8HPM - chains A and B of the 5 polymer chains in the assembly; structure by electron microscopy, 3.82 A resolution.

# Chain A
Protein: ABC sugar transporter, permease component
Organism: Mycolicibacterium smegmatis MC2 155
UniProt: I7G6S2 (I7G6S2_MYCS2); numbering as in UniProt (aligned over 1-305)
Amino-acid sequence (305 residues; row label = number of the first residue in the row):
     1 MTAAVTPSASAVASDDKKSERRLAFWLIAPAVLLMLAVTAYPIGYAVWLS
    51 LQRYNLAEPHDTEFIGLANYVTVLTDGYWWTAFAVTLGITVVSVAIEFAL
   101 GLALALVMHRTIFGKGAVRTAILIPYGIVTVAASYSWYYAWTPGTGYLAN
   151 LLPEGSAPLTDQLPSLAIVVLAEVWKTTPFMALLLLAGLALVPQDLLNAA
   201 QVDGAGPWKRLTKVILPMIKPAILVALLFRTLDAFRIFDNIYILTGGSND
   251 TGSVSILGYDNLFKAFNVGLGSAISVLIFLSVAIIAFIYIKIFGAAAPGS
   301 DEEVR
Disordered / not traced: 1-16, 299-305

# Chain B
Protein: ABC transporter, permease protein SugB
Organism: Mycolicibacterium smegmatis MC2 155
UniProt: A0R2C1 (A0R2C1_MYCS2); numbering as in UniProt (aligned over 1-278)
Amino-acid sequence (278 residues; each row starts with the number of its first residue):
     1 MADRVDARRATWWSVVNILVIVYALIPVLWILSLSLKPTSSVKDGKLIPT
    51 EITFANYKAIFSGDAFTSALFNSIGIGLITTIIAVVIGGMAAYAVARLQF
   101 PGKQLLIGVALLIAMFPHISLVTPIFNMWRGIGLFDTWPGLIIPYITFAL
   151 PLAIYTLSAFFREIPWDLEKAAKMDGATPAQAFRKVIAPLAAPGIVTAAI
   201 LVFIFAWNDLLLALSLTATQRAITAPVAIANFTGSSQFEEPTGSIAAGAM
   251 VITIPIIIFVLIFQRRIVAGLTSGAVKG
Disordered / not traced: 1-5, 277-278

# How chain A and chain B interact
Residue-residue contacts (102):
  A24(A) - L98(B)  hydrophobic
  F25(A) - F100(B)  hydrophobic
  L27(A) - M90(B)
  L27(A) - A94(B)  hydrophobic
  I28(A) - A94(B)  hydrophobic
  P30(A) - I87(B)  hydrophobic
  P30(A) - M90(B)  hydrophobic
  A31(A) - I87(B)
  L34(A) - I87(B)  hydrophobic
  L34(A) - L150(B)  hydrophobic
  M35(A) - A110(B)  hydrophobic
  M35(A) - L150(B)  hydrophobic
  M35(A) - P151(B)  hydrophobic
  V38(A) - I143(B)  hydrophobic
  V38(A) - T147(B)
  Y41(A) - M128(B)  hydrophobic
  Y41(A) - W129(B)
  P42(A) - P124(B)
  I43(A) - S120(B)
  Y45(A) - P124(B)
  Y45(A) - N127(B)  hydrogen bond (side chain-backbone)
  Y45(A) - M128(B)  hydrophobic
  A46(A) - P124(B)  hydrophobic
  L49(A) - N127(B)
  Y54(A) - N127(B)  hydrogen bond
  L56(A) - F126(B)  hydrophobic
  L56(A) - N127(B)
  L100(A) - Y23(B)
  L104(A) - V20(B)  hydrophobic
  V107(A) - W13(B)
  V107(A) - V16(B)  hydrophobic
  R110(A) - W13(B)
  T111(A) - W13(B)
  T111(A) - N17(B)  hydrogen bond
  I112(A) - A10(B)  hydrophobic
  I112(A) - W13(B)
  F113(A) - N17(B)
  G116(A) - Q264(B)
  R119(A) - V276(B)
  T120(A) - Q264(B)  hydrogen bond
  A121(A) - I21(B)  hydrophobic
  A121(A) - A24(B)
  L123(A) - I267(B)  hydrophobic
  I124(A) - L25(B)  hydrophobic
  I124(A) - I257(B)  hydrophobic
  G127(A) - I256(B)
  I128(A) - V28(B)  hydrophobic
  I128(A) - T253(B)
  I128(A) - I256(B)  hydrophobic
  V129(A) - W207(B)
  V129(A) - I256(B)  hydrophobic
  V131(A) - L210(B)  hydrophobic
  V131(A) - I229(B)  hydrophobic
  A132(A) - I31(B)
  A132(A) - A249(B)  hydrophobic
  A132(A) - T253(B)
  Y135(A) - I245(B)  hydrophobic
  S136(A) - P27(B)  hydrogen bond (side chain-backbone)
  S136(A) - W30(B)  hydrogen bond (backbone-side chain)
  S136(A) - I31(B)
  W137(A) - P27(B)  hydrophobic
  Y139(A) - L34(B)  hydrophobic
  Y139(A) - T242(B)
  Y139(A) - I245(B)
  A140(A) - W30(B)
  G144(A) - K43(B)
  T145(A) - W30(B)
  T145(A) - K43(B)
  G146(A) - W30(B)
  Y147(A) - W30(B)  hydrophobic
  Y147(A) - G45(B)
  Y147(A) - L47(B)  hydrophobic
  N150(A) - G45(B)
  W175(A) - Y23(B)  hydrogen bond (side chain-backbone)
  W175(A) - A24(B)
  W175(A) - P27(B)
  T178(A) - Y23(B)
  L183(A) - L271(B)  hydrophobic
  A187(A) - T272(B)
  A190(A) - A275(B)
  R236(A) - A114(B)
  R236(A) - M115(B)  hydrogen bond (side chain-backbone)
  R236(A) - F116(B)  hydrogen bond (side chain-backbone)
  R236(A) - P117(B)
  R236(A) - H118(B)  hydrogen bond
  D239(A) - L210(B)
  I243(A) - A230(B)  hydrophobic
  S255(A) - I119(B)
  Y259(A) - L211(B)  hydrophobic
  Y259(A) - L214(B)
  L262(A) - T123(B)
  F263(A) - F126(B)  hydrophobic
  V268(A) - N127(B)
  G271(A) - T123(B)  hydrogen bond (backbone-side chain)
  S272(A) - T123(B)
  S275(A) - I119(B)
  S275(A) - S120(B)  hydrogen bond (side chain-backbone)
  S275(A) - T123(B)
  S275(A) - P124(B)
  I278(A) - P117(B)  hydrophobic
  F279(A) - S120(B)
  A297(A) - Q104(B)
Also at the interface, not in a pair above, chain A (80 interface residues in all): R21, T39, A117, V118, P125, Y126, T130, P143, V174, L186, F229, L232, F238, V276, V282, I290
Also at the interface, not in a pair above, chain B (78 interface residues in all): I26, D44, A91, V95, P101, L106, L112, I113, L121, V122, I146, L201, I204, N208, S215, P226, F232, I252, V268

# In short
Chain A and chain B form an interface of 80 and 78 residues respectively; the contacts include 12 hydrogen
bonds. Polar contacts include Y45(A)-N127(B), Y54(A)-N127(B) and T111(A)-N17(B).
Chain A is ABC sugar transporter, permease component and chain B is ABC transporter, permease protein SugB,
both from Mycolicibacterium smegmatis MC2 155; the structure, LpqY-SugABC in state 2, was determined by
electron microscopy together with 8HPL, 8HPN, 8HPR and 8HPS from the same study.
